PDB entry 1JJ0 | X-ray diffraction, 1.90 A resolution | chain A

Chain A:
Protein: Lysozyme
From: Gallus gallus
Notes: EC 3.2.1.17
UniProt: P00698 (LYSC_CHICK); residues 1-129 here correspond to UniProt positions 19-147 (UniProt number = residue number + 18)
Sequence (129 residues; numbered 1 to 129; the number before each row is that of its first residue):
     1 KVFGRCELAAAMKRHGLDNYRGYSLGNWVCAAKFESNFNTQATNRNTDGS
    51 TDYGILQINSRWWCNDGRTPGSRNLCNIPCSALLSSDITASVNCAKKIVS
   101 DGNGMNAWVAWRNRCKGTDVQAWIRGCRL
Curated features (UniProtKB/Swiss-Prot):
  - active site: Glu35, Asp52
  - binding site (substrate): Asp101
Disulfides: Cys6-Cys127, Cys30-Cys115, Cys64-Cys80, Cys76-Cys94

In short:
Curated annotation (UniProt) lists active-site residues Glu35 and Asp52 and substrate-binding residue Asp101.
Chain A is Lysozyme (Gallus gallus); the structure, CRYSTAL STRUCTURE OF TETRAGONAL LYSOZYME GROWN IN PRESENCE
of 30% SUCROSE, was determined by X-ray diffraction, deposited together with 1JIS, 1JIT, 1JIY, 1JJ1 and 1JJ3.
